Entry 4C5C (X-ray diffraction, 1.40 A resolution); this record covers chains A and B.

== Chain A (and B) ==
Protein: D-alanine--D-alanine ligase
Source organism: Escherichia coli
Notes: EC 6.3.2.4; chain B of this document is another copy of the same molecule, construct and numbering; everything in this record applies to it too
UniProt: C4ZRI7 (C4ZRI7_ECOBW); numbering as in UniProt (aligned over 1-306)
Chain sequence (330 residues; row label = number of the first residue in the row; numbers below 1 keep their minus sign (Met-23 is residue -23)):
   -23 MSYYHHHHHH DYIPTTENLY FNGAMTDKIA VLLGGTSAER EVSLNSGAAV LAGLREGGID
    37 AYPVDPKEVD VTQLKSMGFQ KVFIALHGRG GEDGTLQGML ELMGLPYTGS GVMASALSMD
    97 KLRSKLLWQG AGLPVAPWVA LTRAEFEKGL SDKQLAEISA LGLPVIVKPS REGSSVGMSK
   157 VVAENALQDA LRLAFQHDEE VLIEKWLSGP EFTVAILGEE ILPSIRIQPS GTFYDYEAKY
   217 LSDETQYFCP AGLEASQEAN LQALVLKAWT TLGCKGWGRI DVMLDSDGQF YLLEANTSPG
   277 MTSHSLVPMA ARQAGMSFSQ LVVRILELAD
Not modelled in the structure: -23 to 0
Sequence notes: expression tag (-23 to 0)
Metal / ion sites: Mg2+ site 1: Asp257, Glu270 (together with ATP); Mg2+ site 2: Glu270, Asn272 (together with ATP); Mg2+ site 3 near His280 (its only coordinating residue here)
Residues lining bound ligands:
  - ATP (adenosine-5'-triphosphate): Lys97, Ala112, Ile142, Lys144, Glu148, Gly149, Ser150, Ser151, Val152, Met154, Glu180, Lys181, Trp182, Leu183, Glu187, Phe209, Tyr210, Lys215, Tyr216, Arg255, Asp257, Met259, Leu269, Glu270, Asn272
  - D-alanine (DAL): Glu15, Val18, His63, Gly149, Ser150, Tyr210, Lys215, Tyr216, Arg255, Asn272, Pro275, Gly276, Ser281, Leu282
What the authors report for this chain:
  - binding site for D-alanine: Glu15, Tyr216, Arg255, Gly276, Ser281
  - binding site for ATP: Lys97, Lys144, Ser150, Lys215, Arg255

== How chain A and chain B interact ==
Pairs across the interface - 46 pairs, chain A then chain B:
  Thr48(A) - Leu78(B)
  Gly70(A) - Val88(B)
  Thr71(A) - Gly74(B)
  Thr71(A) - Glu77(B)
  Thr71(A) - Leu78(B)
  Thr71(A) - Val88(B)
  Leu72(A) - Leu78(B)  hydrophobic
  Gly74(A) - Thr71(B)
  Met75(A) - Met75(B)
  Met75(A) - Leu78(B)  hydrophobic
  Glu77(A) - Thr71(B)
  Leu78(A) - Val47(B)  hydrophobic
  Leu78(A) - Thr48(B)
  Leu78(A) - Thr71(B)
  Leu78(A) - Leu72(B)  hydrophobic
  Leu78(A) - Met75(B)  hydrophobic
  Val88(A) - Gly70(B)
  Val88(A) - Thr71(B)
  Val88(A) - Val88(B)  hydrophobic
  Met89(A) - Ala92(B)  hydrophobic
  Met89(A) - Asp96(B)
  Met89(A) - Arg99(B)
  Ala92(A) - Met89(B)  hydrophobic
  Asp96(A) - Met89(B)
  Arg99(A) - Met89(B)
  Arg99(A) - Leu103(B)
  Arg99(A) - Thr246(B)  hydrogen bond (side chain-backbone)
  Arg99(A) - Thr247(B)  hydrogen bond (side chain-backbone)
  Arg99(A) - Leu248(B)
  Arg99(A) - Gly249(B)
  Leu102(A) - Leu102(B)
  Leu102(A) - Leu103(B)  hydrophobic
  Leu102(A) - Gly106(B)
  Leu102(A) - Ala107(B)
  Leu103(A) - Arg99(B)
  Leu103(A) - Leu102(B)  hydrophobic
  Gln105(A) - Gly106(B)  hydrogen bond (side chain-backbone)
  Gly106(A) - Leu102(B)
  Gly106(A) - Gln105(B)  hydrogen bond (backbone-side chain)
  Gly106(A) - Gly106(B)
  Ala107(A) - Leu102(B)
  Thr246(A) - Arg99(B)  hydrogen bond (backbone-side chain)
  Thr247(A) - Arg99(B)  hydrogen bond (backbone-side chain)
  Thr247(A) - Leu102(B)
  Leu248(A) - Arg99(B)
  Gly249(A) - Arg99(B)
Also at the interface, not in a pair above, chain A (26 interface residues in all): Val47, Asp69, Met79, Leu93
Also at the interface, not in a pair above, chain B (26 interface residues in all): Asp69, Met79, Leu93

== Summary ==
Chain A and chain B each contribute 26 residues to their interface, with 6 hydrogen bonds. Polar contacts
include Arg99(A)-Thr246(B), Arg99(A)-Thr247(B) and Gln105(A)-Gly106(B). Ligands of chain A: ATP and D-alanine.
The paper reports a binding site for D-alanine at Glu15(A), Tyr216(A) and Arg255(A) among others; a binding
site for ATP at Lys97(A), Lys144(A) and Ser150(A) among others.
Chain A and chain B are both D-alanine--D-alanine ligase (Escherichia coli); the structure, The X-ray crystal
structure of D-alanyl-D-alanine ligase in complex with ADP and D-ala-D-ala, was determined by X-ray
diffraction together with 4C5A from the same study.
